PDB entry 2AAL | X-ray diffraction, 1.65 A resolution | chains A and C of the 3 polymer chains in the assembly

[Chain A (and C)]
Name: Malonate semialdehyde decarboxylase
Source organism: Pseudomonas pavonaceae
Notes: chain C of this document is another copy of the same molecule, construct and numbering; everything in this record applies to it too
Reference sequence: Q9EV83 (Q9EV83_PSEPV); residues 1-129 here correspond to UniProt positions 2-130 (UniProt number = residue number + 1)
Sequence (130 residues; each row starts with the number of its first residue):
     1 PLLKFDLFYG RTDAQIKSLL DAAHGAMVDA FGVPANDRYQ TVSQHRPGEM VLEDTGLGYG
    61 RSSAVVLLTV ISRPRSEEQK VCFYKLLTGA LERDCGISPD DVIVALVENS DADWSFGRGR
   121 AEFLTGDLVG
Disordered / not traced: 130
Construct notes: conflict Leu7 (Ile8 in Q9EV83); expression tag (130)
Covalently attached groups: malonate ion (MLI) linked to Pro1
Small-molecule neighbours: malonate ion (MLI): Val33, Asp37, Ile71, Ser72, Arg73, Arg75, Trp114, Phe116, Phe123

[How chain A and chain C interact]
Pairs across the interface - 72 pairs, chain A then chain C:
  Leu2(A) with Leu67(C), hydrophobic; Thr69(C)
  Lys4(A) with Asp6(C), salt bridge; Thr69(C)
  Tyr9(A) with Arg46(C), hydrogen bond
  Ile16(A) with Gly48(C)
  Leu20(A) with Gly48(C); Val51(C), hydrophobic
  Asn36(A) with Glu53(C); Asp54(C); Thr55(C), hydrogen bond (backbone-backbone); Gly56(C)
  Asp37(A) with Thr55(C)
  Arg38(A) with Val51(C); Leu52(C); Glu53(C), hydrogen bond (backbone-backbone)
  Tyr39(A) with Val51(C); Leu52(C), hydrophobic; Glu53(C), hydrogen bond (side chain-backbone); Asp54(C); Thr55(C), hydrogen bond; Arg61(C); Ile103(C), hydrophobic
  Gln40(A) with Met50(C); Val51(C), hydrogen bond (backbone-backbone); Leu52(C)
  Thr41(A) with Glu49(C); Met50(C); Leu67(C)
  Val42(A) with His45(C), hydrogen bond (backbone-side chain); Glu49(C), hydrogen bond (backbone-backbone)
  Ser43(A) with His45(C)
  Gln44(A) with Glu49(C), hydrogen bond
  Ile71(A) with Val107(C), hydrophobic
  Val107(A) with Val107(C), hydrophobic
  Asn109(A) with Leu106(C), hydrogen bond (side chain-backbone)
  Ala112(A) with Glu77(C); Lys80(C); Tyr84(C), hydrogen bond (backbone-side chain)
  Asp113(A) with Lys80(C), salt bridge; Tyr84(C); Val104(C); Ala105(C); Leu106(C), hydrogen bond (backbone-backbone)
  Trp114(A) with Tyr84(C); Val104(C); Ala105(C), hydrophobic
  Ser115(A) with Tyr84(C); Val102(C); Ile103(C); Val104(C), hydrogen bond (backbone-backbone)
  Phe116(A) with Tyr59(C); Arg61(C), hydrogen bond (backbone-side chain); Val102(C); Ile103(C)
  Gly117(A) with Tyr59(C), hydrogen bond (backbone-side chain); Pro99(C); Val102(C)
  Arg118(A) with Tyr59(C); Ser98(C); Pro99(C), hydrogen bond (backbone-backbone); Asp100(C), salt bridge
  Gly119(A) with Tyr84(C); Lys85(C); Thr88(C)
  Arg120(A) with Tyr59(C)
  Glu122(A) with Leu57(C); Tyr59(C), hydrogen bond
  Leu124(A) with Glu77(C); Val81(C), hydrophobic
  Leu128(A) with Thr55(C); Leu57(C), hydrophobic
Interface residues without a listed pair, chain A (34 interface residues in all): Pro34, Ala35, Glu108, Ala121, Asp127
Interface residues without a listed pair, chain C (33 interface residues in all): Glu108

[In short]
The interface between chain A and chain C involves 34 residues on one side and 33 on the other; the contacts
include 17 hydrogen bonds and 3 salt bridges. Polar pairs include Lys4(A)-Asp6(C), Asp113(A)-Lys80(C) and
Arg118(A)-Asp100(C). Malonate ion is covalently linked to Pro1(A).
Chain A and chain C are both Malonate semialdehyde decarboxylase (Pseudomonas pavonaceae); the structure,
Crystal Structures of the Wild-type, Mutant-P1A and Inactivated Malonate Semialdehyde Decarboxylase: A
Structural Basis for the ..., was determined by X-ray diffraction, deposited together with 2AAG and 2AAJ.
